PDB entry 5CX1 | X-ray diffraction, 1.75 A resolution | chains A and B of the 4 polymer chains in the assembly

# Chain A
Protein: Nitrogenase molybdenum-iron protein alpha chain
Organism: Azotobacter vinelandii
Notes: EC 1.18.6.1
UniProtKB: P07328 (NIFD_AZOVI); numbering as in UniProt (aligned over 1-480)
Sequence (480 residues; row label = number of the first residue in the row):
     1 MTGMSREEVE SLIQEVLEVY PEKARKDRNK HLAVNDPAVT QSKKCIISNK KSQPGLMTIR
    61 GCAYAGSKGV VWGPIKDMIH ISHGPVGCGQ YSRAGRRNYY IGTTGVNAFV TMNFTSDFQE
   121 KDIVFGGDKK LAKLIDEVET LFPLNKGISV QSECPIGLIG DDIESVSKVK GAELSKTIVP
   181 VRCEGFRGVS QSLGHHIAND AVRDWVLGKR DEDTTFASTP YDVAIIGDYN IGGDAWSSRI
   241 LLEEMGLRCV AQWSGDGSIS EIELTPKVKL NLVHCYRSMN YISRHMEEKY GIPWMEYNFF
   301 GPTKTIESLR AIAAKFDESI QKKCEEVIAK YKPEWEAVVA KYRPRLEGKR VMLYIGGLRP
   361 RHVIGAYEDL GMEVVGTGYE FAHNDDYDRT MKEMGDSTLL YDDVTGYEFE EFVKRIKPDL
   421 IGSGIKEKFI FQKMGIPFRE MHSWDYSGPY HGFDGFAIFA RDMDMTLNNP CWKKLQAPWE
Not modelled in the structure: 1-3
Metal / ion sites: fe(8)-S(7) cluster Fe: C62, C88, C154 (shared with C70(B), C95(B), C153(B), S188(B) of chain B); Fe ion near C275 (its only coordinating residue here)
Ligand contacts:
  - fe(8)-S(7) cluster (CLF): C62, Y64, P85, V86, G87, C88, Y91, E153, C154, G185
  - 3-hydroxy-3-carboxy-adipic acid (HCA): A65, G95, R96, Q191, G424, I425, K426, E440, H442
  - ICS (iron-sulfur-molybdenum cluster with interstitial carbon): V70, R96, H195, Y229, I231, C275, R277, S278, I355, G356, G357, L358, R359, P360, F381, M441, H442
Swiss-Prot annotation at these positions:
  - binding site ([8Fe-7S] cluster): C62, C88, C154
  - binding site ([7Fe-Mo-9S-C-homocitryl] cluster): C275, H442
  - mutagenesis: H195 (H195Q: No nitrogenase activity)

# Chain B
Protein: Nitrogenase molybdenum-iron protein beta chain
Organism: Azotobacter vinelandii
Notes: EC 1.18.6.1
UniProtKB: P07329 (NIFK_AZOVI); residues 1-523 here = UniProt positions 1-523
Sequence (523 residues; row label = number of the first residue in the row):
     1 MSQQVDKIKA SYPLFLDQDY KDMLAKKRDG FEEKYPQDKI DEVFQWTTTK EYQELNFQRE
    61 ALTVNPAKAC QPLGAVLCAL GFEKTMPYVH GSQGCVAYFR SYFNRHFREP VSCVSDSMTE
   121 DAAVFGGQQN MKDGLQNCKA TYKPDMIAVS TTCMAEVIGD DLNAFINNSK KEGFIPDEFP
   181 VPFAHTPSFV GSHVTGWDNM FEGIARYFTL KSMDDKVVGS NKKINIVPGF ETYLGNFRVI
   241 KRMLSEMGVG YSLLSDPEEV LDTPADGQFR MYAGGTTQEE MKDAPNALNT VLLQPWHLEK
   301 TKKFVEGTWK HEVPKLNIPM GLDWTDEFLM KVSEISGQPI PASLTKERGR LVDMMTDSHT
   361 WLHGKRFALW GDPDFVMGLV KFLLELGCEP VHILCHNGNE RWKKAVDAIL AASPYGKNAT
   421 VYIGKDLWHL RSLVFTDKPD FMIGNSYGKF IQRDTLHKGK EFEVPLIRIG FPIFDRHHLH
   481 RSTTLGYEGA MQILTTLVNS ILERLDEETR GMQATDYNHD LVR
Not modelled in the structure: 1
Differences from the reference sequence: engineered mutation E400 (Lys in P07329)
Metal / ion sites: fe(8)-S(7) cluster Fe: C70, C95, C153, S188 (shared with C62(A), C88(A), C154(A) of chain A); Ca2+ site 1: R108, E109 (shared with 2 residues of chain D); Ca2+ site 2: D353, D357 (shared with 2 residues of chain D)
Ligand contacts: fe(8)-S(7) cluster (CLF): C70, P72, S92, G94, C95, Y98, F99, T152, C153, S188
Swiss-Prot annotation at these positions:
  - binding site ([8Fe-7S] cluster): C70, C95, C153, S188
Reported in the primary citation:
  - mutagenesis - N399E, R401E: decreased catalytic activity
  - mutagenesis - N399E, R401E: abolished binding to FeP
  - mutagenesis - K400E (5-fold): decreased binding to FeP (from molecular simulation)
  - mutagenesis - K400E (130 +/- 30 mM): decreased catalytic activity on NaCl

# How chain A and chain B interact
Pairs across the interface - 199 pairs, chain A then chain B:
  V19(A) with A140(B)
  Y20(A) with T141(B)
  P21(A) with Q136(B); N137(B); A140(B)
  K23(A) with D133(B), salt bridge
  A24(A) with N137(B)
  K51(A) with T119(B); D121(B), salt bridge
  S52(A) with Q93(B); S117(B)
  Q53(A) with N137(B)
  P54(A) with S115(B); D116(B); N130(B); D133(B); G134(B); N137(B), hydrogen bond (backbone-side chain)
  G55(A) with V114(B); S115(B), hydrogen bond (backbone-backbone); D116(B); G134(B); C138(B); Y142(B)
  L56(A) with N137(B); T141(B); Y142(B), hydrogen bond (backbone-side chain)
  M57(A) with M86(B), hydrophobic; R100(B); C113(B); V114(B), hydrophobic; Y142(B)
  T58(A) with Q93(B); R100(B)
  R60(A) with Q93(B); A97(B)
  G61(A) with Q93(B), hydrogen bond (backbone-side chain); G94(B)
  C62(A) with G94(B)
  Y64(A) with Y98(B)
  A65(A) with Y98(B)
  K76(A) with E32(B), salt bridge
  P85(A) with S188(B)
  V86(A) with P66(B), hydrophobic; K68(B); A69(B)
  G87(A) with C70(B)
  Q90(A) with P66(B), hydrogen bond (side chain-backbone); K68(B), hydrogen bond (side chain-backbone); Y102(B); Y447(B)
  Y91(A) with A69(B); C70(B), hydrogen bond; L73(B); Y98(B), hydrophobic; F99(B), hydrophobic; Y102(B), hydrophobic
  S92(A) with Y98(B)
  R93(A) with N65(B), hydrogen bond; Y447(B); F450(B)
  G95(A) with R105(B)
  Y99(A) with S11(B)
  T103(A) with I40(B)
  T104(A) with R453(B)
  V106(A) with I40(B); V43(B), hydrophobic; F44(B), hydrophobic
  N107(A) with K34(B); I40(B)
  M112(A) with V64(B), hydrophobic; N65(B); W428(B), hydrophobic
  N113(A) with T63(B); V64(B); N65(B), hydrogen bond (backbone-backbone); P66(B)
  F114(A) with T63(B); V64(B), hydrophobic
  T115(A) with T63(B), hydrogen bond (backbone-backbone)
  D117(A) with T63(B); K68(B), salt bridge
  F118(A) with F189(B)
  Q119(A) with K68(B); F189(B)
  E120(A) with F189(B), hydrogen bond (backbone-backbone); V190(B)
  I123(A) with F189(B), hydrophobic
  K130(A) with A61(B)
  K133(A) with E60(B), salt bridge; A61(B)
  L134(A) with A61(B); L62(B), hydrophobic
  E137(A) with R59(B); E60(B), hydrogen bond (side chain-backbone); A61(B), hydrogen bond (side chain-backbone); L62(B), hydrogen bond (side chain-backbone)
  V138(A) with L62(B), hydrophobic
  T140(A) with W46(B); L55(B)
  L141(A) with Y52(B), hydrogen bond (backbone-side chain); L55(B), hydrophobic; N56(B); R59(B)
  F142(A) with W428(B), hydrophobic
  P143(A) with W46(B)
  L144(A) with Y35(B); K39(B); V43(B), hydrophobic
  K146(A) with E32(B); E33(B), hydrogen bond (side chain-backbone)
  C154(A) with C153(B), hydrophobic
  P155(A) with C153(B), hydrophobic
  L158(A) with M154(B), hydrophobic; V157(B), hydrophobic
  I159(A) with V157(B), hydrophobic
  F186(A) with T119(B); E120(B), hydrogen bond (backbone-backbone); M154(B), hydrophobic
  R187(A) with E120(B)
  G188(A) with T119(B); E120(B), hydrogen bond (backbone-side chain)
  V189(A) with Q93(B), hydrogen bond (backbone-side chain)
  R210(A) with E33(B), salt bridge
  G232(A) with S11(B); F15(B)
  G233(A) with F15(B)
  W236(A) with F15(B), hydrophobic; Y20(B); M23(B); L24(B)
  S237(A) with Y20(B)
  R239(A) with M23(B); K27(B); F31(B)
  I240(A) with D19(B); Y20(B); M23(B), hydrogen bond (backbone-side chain)
  R248(A) with F31(B)
  C249(A) with F31(B)
  V250(A) with F31(B)
  Q252(A) with K27(B)
  D256(A) with K27(B), salt bridge
  S258(A) with F31(B); E32(B)
  S260(A) with F31(B), hydrogen bond (side chain-backbone); E32(B), hydrogen bond (side chain-backbone); E33(B)
  E261(A) with K27(B), salt bridge; F31(B); E32(B)
  K330(A) with S2(B)
  E334(A) with S2(B), hydrogen bond; Q3(B), hydrogen bond (side chain-backbone)
  A337(A) with V5(B)
  V338(A) with V5(B)
  K341(A) with V5(B)
  Y342(A) with I8(B)
  G406(A) with Y142(B), hydrogen bond (backbone-side chain)
  Y407(A) with T141(B); Y142(B), hydrogen bond (backbone-side chain)
  E410(A) with F269(B)
  I425(A) with S101(B); N104(B)
  K426(A) with A97(B); R100(B); S101(B); N104(B)
  F429(A) with N104(B); R108(B); E109(B); P110(B)
  I430(A) with P110(B); F269(B), hydrophobic
  K433(A) with E109(B), salt bridge; P110(B); T263(B), hydrogen bond (side chain-backbone); D266(B); G267(B), hydrogen bond (backbone-backbone); Q268(B), hydrogen bond (backbone-backbone)
  M434(A) with G267(B); F269(B)
  G448(A) with A10(B); S11(B), hydrogen bond (backbone-backbone)
  P449(A) with S11(B); F15(B), hydrophobic
  D454(A) with S2(B), hydrogen bond (side chain-backbone); Q3(B), hydrogen bond (backbone-side chain); Y20(B), hydrogen bond
  A457(A) with Q3(B); I8(B)
  I458(A) with Q3(B); I8(B), hydrophobic; K9(B); A10(B), hydrophobic
  R461(A) with I8(B)
  L475(A) with A265(B); D266(B); G267(B)
Other interface residues (no listed pair), chain A (113 interface residues in all): I59, D77, C88, I101, G105, T111, S116, G185, S190, L193, F216, E243, L264, Y331, T405, Q432
Other interface residues (no listed pair), chain B (99 interface residues in all): D6, L14, Q58, A67, S92, S112, A123, Q129, I158, P264, M271, H396, D454, H457

# Overview
113 residues of chain A and 99 residues of chain B are in contact; the contacts include 33 hydrogen bonds and
9 salt bridges. Polar pairs include K23(A)-D133(B), K51(A)-D121(B) and K76(A)-E32(B). From the paper: N399E
and R401E of chain B reduce catalytic activity; N399E and R401E of chain B abolish binding to FeP.
Here chain A is Nitrogenase molybdenum-iron protein alpha chain and chain B is Nitrogenase molybdenum-iron
protein beta chain, both from Azotobacter vinelandii. Entry 5CX1 (Nitrogenase molybdenum-iron protein
beta-K400E mutant) was determined by X-ray diffraction.
